Entry 1RB6 (X-ray diffraction, 1.90 A resolution); this record covers chains B and C of the 3 polymer chains in the assembly.

[Chain B (and C)]
Molecule: General control protein GCN4
Notes: fragment: leucine-zipper (residues 249-281); chain C of this document is another copy of the same molecule, construct and numbering; everything in this record applies to it too
UniProtKB: P03069 (GCN4_YEAST); residues 1-33 here correspond to UniProt positions 249-281 (UniProt number = residue number + 248)
Sequence (34 residues; each row starts with the number of its first residue; numbering starts at 0):
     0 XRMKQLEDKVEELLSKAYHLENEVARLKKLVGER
Construct notes: engineered mutation Ala16 (Asn264 in P03069)
Modified residues: ACE (acetyl group) at position 0
Swiss-Prot annotation at these positions:
  - region: Leu5 to Leu26 (Leucine-zipper)

[How chain B and chain C interact]
Residue-residue contacts - 23 pairs, chain B then chain C:
  Arg1(B) - Glu22(C)  salt bridge
  Arg1(B) - Arg25(C)
  Arg1(B) - Leu26(C)
  Met2(B) - Leu26(C)  hydrophobic
  Met2(B) - Val30(C)  hydrophobic
  Leu5(B) - Leu19(C)  hydrophobic
  Leu5(B) - Glu22(C)
  Leu5(B) - Val23(C)  hydrophobic
  Leu5(B) - Leu26(C)  hydrophobic
  Val9(B) - Leu19(C)  hydrophobic
  Leu12(B) - Leu12(C)
  Leu12(B) - Lys15(C)
  Ala16(B) - Leu12(C)  hydrophobic
  Leu19(B) - Leu5(C)  hydrophobic
  Leu19(B) - Lys8(C)
  Glu22(B) - Arg1(C)  salt bridge
  Glu22(B) - Leu5(C)
  Val23(B) - Leu5(C)  hydrophobic
  Arg25(B) - Arg1(C)
  Leu26(B) - Arg1(C)
  Leu26(B) - Met2(C)  hydrophobic
  Leu26(B) - Leu5(C)  hydrophobic
  Leu29(B) - Arg1(C)
Interface residues without a listed pair, chain B (14 interface residues in all): Lys8, Lys15
Interface residues without a listed pair, chain C (14 interface residues in all): Val9, Ala16

[In short]
The chain B/chain C interface involves 14 residues from each chain; the contacts include 2 salt bridges. The
salt-bridged pair is Arg1(B)-Glu22(C).
Both chains are General control protein GCN4. Entry 1RB6 (Antiparallel trimer of GCN4-leucine zipper core
mutant as N16A tetragonal form) was determined by X-ray diffraction, deposited together with 3K7Z, 1RB4 and
1RB5.
